Entry 5X4K (X-ray diffraction, 1.75 A resolution); this record covers chain A.

Chain A:
Name: Uncharacterized protein
From: Pyrococcus furiosus
UniProtKB: Q8TZE0 (Q8TZE0_PYRFU); residues 1-477 here = UniProt positions 1-477
Sequence (500 residues; each row starts with the number of its first residue; numbers below 1 keep their minus sign (Mse-22 is residue -22)):
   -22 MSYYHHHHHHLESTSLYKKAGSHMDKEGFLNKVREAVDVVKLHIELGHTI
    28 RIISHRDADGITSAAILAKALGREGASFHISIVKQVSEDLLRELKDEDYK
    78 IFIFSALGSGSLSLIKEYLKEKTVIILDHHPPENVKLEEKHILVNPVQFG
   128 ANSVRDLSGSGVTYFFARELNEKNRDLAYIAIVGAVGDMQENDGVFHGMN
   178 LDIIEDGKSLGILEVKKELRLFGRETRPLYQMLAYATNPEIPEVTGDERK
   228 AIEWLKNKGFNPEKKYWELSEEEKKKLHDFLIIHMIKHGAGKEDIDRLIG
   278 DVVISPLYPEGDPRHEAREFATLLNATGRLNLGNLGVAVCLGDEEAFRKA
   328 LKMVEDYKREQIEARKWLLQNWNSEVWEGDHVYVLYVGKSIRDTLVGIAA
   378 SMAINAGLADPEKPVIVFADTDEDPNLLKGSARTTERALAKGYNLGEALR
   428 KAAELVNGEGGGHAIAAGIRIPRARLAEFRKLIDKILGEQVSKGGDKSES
Unresolved in the structure: -22 to -2, 470-477
Sequence notes: expression tag (-22 to 0); engineered mutation Ala83 (Asp in Q8TZE0)
Modified / non-standard residues: Mse-22 (selenomethionine); Mse1, Mse166, Mse176, Mse209, Mse262, Mse330, Mse379 (selenomethionine; parent Met)
Metal / ion sites: Zn2+ site 1: His0, Glu230; Zn2+ site 2: His32, Asp34 (together with cytidine-5'-monophosphate); Zn2+ site 3: Asp36, His106, Asp165 (together with cytidine-5'-monophosphate)
Small-molecule neighbours:
  - cytidine-5'-monophosphate (C5P), molecule 1: His32, Asp34, His106, His107, Val131, Asp165, Mse166, Asn169, Lys406, Gly407, Ser408, Arg410, Glu436, Gly437, Gly438, Gly439, His440, Ile442, Ala443, Ala444, Gly445, Arg447
  - cytidine-5'-monophosphate (C5P), molecule 2: Gly164, Thr214, Asn215, Thr299, Asn302, Tyr334, Lys335, Gln338, Ile375, Ser378, Mse379, Asn382, Arg410
From the paper describing this entry:
  - binding site for cytidine-5'-monophosphate: Lys406, Ser408, Arg410, His440
  - mutagenesis - K406A/S408A/R410A: increased catalytic activity on ssRNA and ssDNA
  - mutagenesis - N302A/T304A, N302A/R306A, R414A: decreased catalytic activity on ssDNA
  - mutagenesis - N302A/R306A, R414A: abolished catalytic activity on ssRNA
  - mutagenesis - N302A/T304A: increased catalytic activity on ssRNA
  - mutagenesis - H440A: abolished catalytic activity on ssDNA and ssRNA
  - mutagenesis - H32A, D34A, D36A: decreased catalytic activity
  - mutagenesis - Q338A (about 50%): increased catalytic activity on ssDNA and ssRNA

In short:
Bound to chain A: cytidine-5'-monophosphate. The Zn2+ site 1 is built by His0 and Glu230. His32 and Asp34 form
the Zn2+ site 2. The paper reports a binding site for cytidine-5'-monophosphate at Lys406, Ser408 and Arg410
among others; N302A/T304A, N302A/R306A and R414A reduce catalytic activity on ssDNA; 9 substitutions were
tested in all.
Chain A is Uncharacterized protein (Pyrococcus furiosus); the structure, The complex crystal structure of
Pyrococcus furiosus RecJ and CMP, was determined by X-ray diffraction (same publication as 5X4H and 5X4J).
